PDB entry 6H2Y | X-ray diffraction, 2.65 A resolution | chains D and L of the 3 polymer chains in the assembly

[Chain D]
Name: Lipoprotein GNA1870
Organism: Neisseria meningitidis
Reference sequence: Q19KF7 (Q19KF7_NEIME); residues 12-261 here correspond to UniProt positions 32-281 (UniProt number = residue number + 20)
Chain sequence (275 residues; row label = number of the first residue in the row; numbering starts at 0):
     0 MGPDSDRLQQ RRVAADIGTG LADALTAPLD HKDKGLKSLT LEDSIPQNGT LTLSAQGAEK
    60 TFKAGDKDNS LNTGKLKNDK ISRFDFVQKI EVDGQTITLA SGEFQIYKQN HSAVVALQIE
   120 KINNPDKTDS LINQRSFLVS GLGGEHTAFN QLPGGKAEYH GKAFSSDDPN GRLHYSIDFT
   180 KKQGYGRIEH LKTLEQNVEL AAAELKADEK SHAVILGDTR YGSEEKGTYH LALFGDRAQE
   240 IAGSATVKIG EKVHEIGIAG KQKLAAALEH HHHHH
Not modelled in the structure: 0-19, 91-93, 153-155, 195-196, 221-224, 263-274
Differences from the reference sequence: initiating methionine (0); expression tag (1-11, 262-274)

[Chain L]
Name: Light chain
Organism: Homo sapiens
Chain sequence (216 residues; numbered -1 to 214; the number before each row is that of its first residue; numbers below 1 keep their minus sign (Val-1 is residue -1)):
    -1 VVSYVLTQPP SLSVAPGKTA TLTCGGNNIA GKTVHWYQQR PGQAPVLVIS YDSDRPSGIP
    59 ERFSGSNSAN TATLTISRVE AGDEADYYCQ VWDRNSDHWV FGGGTKLTVL GQPKAAPSVT
   119 LFPPSSEELQ ANKATLVCLI SDFYPGAVTV AWKADSSPVK AGVETTTPSK QSNNKYAASS
   179 YLSLTPEQWK SHRSYSCQVT HEGSTVEKTV APTECS
Not modelled in the structure: -1 to 0, 213-214
Disulfide bonds: Cys22-Cys87, Cys136-Cys195
Ligand contacts: 3,6,9,12,15,18-hexaoxaicosane-1,20-diol (P33): Pro8, Pro39, Glu82, Ala83, Asp84, Tyr86, Gly101, Gly102, Lys104, Leu105, Thr106, Lys168

[Chain D / chain L interface]
Pairs across the interface (22):
  Lys79(D) - Asp52(L)  salt bridge
  Arg82(D) - Tyr49(L)  hydrogen bond
  Glu102(D) - Tyr49(L)
  Glu119(D) - Arg92(L)  salt bridge
  Lys120(D) - Asp95(L)  salt bridge
  Asn132(D) - Arg92(L)  hydrogen bond (side chain-backbone)
  Asn132(D) - Asp95(L)  hydrogen bond
  Arg134(D) - Arg92(L)
  Asp166(D) - Ala28(L)
  Asp166(D) - Gly29(L)
  Asp166(D) - Thr31(L)
  Asp166(D) - Arg92(L)  salt bridge
  Asp167(D) - Thr31(L)
  Pro168(D) - Thr31(L)
  Asn169(D) - Tyr49(L)
  Asn169(D) - Asp50(L)
  Asn169(D) - Ser51(L)  hydrogen bond
  Lys191(D) - Ala28(L)  hydrogen bond (side chain-backbone)
  Lys191(D) - Lys30(L)  hydrogen bond (side chain-backbone)
  Lys191(D) - Thr31(L)
  Lys191(D) - Asp50(L)  salt bridge
  Lys191(D) - Asn65(L)
Also at the interface, not in a pair above, chain D (13 interface residues in all): Gln117
Interface features reported in the paper:
  - residue pairs: Lys79(D)-Asp52(L), Glu119(D)-Arg92(L), Lys120(D)-Asp95(L) (salt bridge), Asn132(D)-Asp95(L) (hydrogen bond), Asp166(D)-Arg92(L), Asp166(D)-Gly29(L) (hydrogen bond), Asp166(D)-Thr31(L), Asn169(D)-Asp50(L), Asn169(D)-Ser51(L), Lys191(D)-Asp50(L), Lys191(D)-Ala28(L) (hydrogen bond), Lys191(D)-Lys30(L) (hydrogen bond)
  - epitope / paratope residues, chain D: Lys79(D), Glu119(D), Lys120(D), Asn132(D), Asp166(D), Asn169(D), Lys191(D)
  - epitope / paratope residues, chain L: Ala28(L), Gly29(L), Lys30(L), Thr31(L), Asp50(L), Ser51(L), Asp52(L), Arg92(L), Asp95(L)

[Overview]
Chain D and chain L form an interface of 13 and 11 residues respectively; the contacts include 6 hydrogen
bonds and 5 salt bridges. Polar pairs include Lys79(D)-Asp52(L), Glu119(D)-Arg92(L) and Lys120(D)-Asp95(L).
The paper describes contacts between Lys79(D) and Asp52(L), Glu119(D) and Arg92(L) and Asp166(D) and Arg92(L)
among others; a salt bridge between Lys120(D) and Asp95(L); hydrogen bonds between Asn132(D) and Asp95(L),
Asp166(D) and Gly29(L) and Lys191(D) and Ala28(L) among others. From the paper: epitope/paratope residues
Lys79(D), Glu119(D) and Ala28(L) among others.
Chain D is Lipoprotein GNA1870 (Neisseria meningitidis) and chain L is Light chain (Homo sapiens); the
structure, human Fab 1E6 bound to fHbp variant 3 from Neisseria meningitidis serogroup B, was determined by
X-ray diffraction.
